8W1P - chains G and T of the 12 polymer chains in the assembly; structure by electron microscopy, 3.50 A resolution.

[Chain G]
Molecule: Cas8
Source organism: Selenomonas sp
Sequence (384 residues; row label = number of the first residue in the row; numbers below 1 keep their minus sign (Met-40 is residue -40)):
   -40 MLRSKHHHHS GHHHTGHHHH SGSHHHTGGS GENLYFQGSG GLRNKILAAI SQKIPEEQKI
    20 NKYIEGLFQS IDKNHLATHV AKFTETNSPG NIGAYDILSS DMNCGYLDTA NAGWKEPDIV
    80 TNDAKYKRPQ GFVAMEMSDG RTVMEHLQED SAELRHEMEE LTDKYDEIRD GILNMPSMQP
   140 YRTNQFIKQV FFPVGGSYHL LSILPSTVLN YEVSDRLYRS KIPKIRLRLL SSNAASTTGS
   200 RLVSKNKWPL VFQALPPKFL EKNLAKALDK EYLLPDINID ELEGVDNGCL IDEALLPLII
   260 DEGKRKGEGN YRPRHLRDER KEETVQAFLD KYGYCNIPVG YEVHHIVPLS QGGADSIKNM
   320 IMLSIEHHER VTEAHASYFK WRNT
Unresolved in the structure: -40 to 0, 341-343
Reported in the primary citation:
  - binding site for Target strand DNA (chain T): Asp82, Ser190
  - specificity-determining residues: Asp82
  - catalytic residues: His304 (citing earlier work)
  - catalytic residues: Asn318, His327 (by similarity / conservation)
  - mutagenesis - D82A, S190A: decreased catalytic activity with Target strand DNA (chain T)

[Chain T]
Molecule: Target strand DNA
Sequence (66 nucleotides; row label = number of the first residue in the row; numbers below 1 keep their minus sign (DG-14 is residue -14)):
   -14 GCAATCAGCT GTTGCTTTTT AACAGTGGCC TTATTAAATG ACTTCTCCGT ACGCTTGCTG
    46 CAACTC
Unresolved in the structure: -14 to 11, 44-51

[How chain G and chain T interact]
Residue-residue contacts - 19 pairs, chain G then chain T:
  Lys41(G) - DG34(T)  hydrogen bond to the phosphate
  Lys41(G) - DT35(T)  salt bridge to the phosphate
  Thr45(G) - DG34(T)  sugar contact
  Asn46(G) - DG34(T)  phosphate contact
  Ser47(G) - DT35(T)  phosphate contact
  Pro48(G) - DT35(T)  phosphate contact
  Asn81(G) - DA36(T)  hydrogen bond to the phosphate
  Asp82(G) - DG34(T)  hydrogen bond to the base
  Asp82(G) - DT35(T)  sugar contact
  Lys84(G) - DG34(T)  base contact
  Lys84(G) - DT35(T)  hydrogen bond to the base
  Lys84(G) - DA36(T)  hydrogen bond to the sugar
  Tyr85(G) - DA36(T)  sugar contact
  Tyr85(G) - DC37(T)  hydrogen bond to the phosphate
  Ser190(G) - DC33(T)  hydrogen bond to the phosphate
  Asn192(G) - DC33(T)  sugar contact
  Ala193(G) - DC33(T)  sugar contact
  Thr196(G) - DC33(T)  base contact
  Thr196(G) - DG34(T)  sugar contact
Also at the interface, not in a pair above, chain G (16 interface residues in all): Gly49, Ala83, Ser195

[Summary]
Chain G and chain T form an interface of 16 and 5 residues respectively, with 7 hydrogen bonds and 1 salt
bridge. Polar pairs include Asp82(G)-DG34(T), Lys84(G)-DT35(T) and Lys84(G)-DA36(T). From the paper: catalytic
residues His304(G), Asn318(G) and His327(G); D82A and S190A of chain G reduce catalytic activity with Target
strand DNA (chain T).
Here chain G is Cas8 (Selenomonas sp) and chain T is Target strand DNA. Entry 8W1P (Structure of Selenomonas
sp. Cascade (SsCascade)) was determined by electron microscopy.
